PDB entry 8JIU | electron microscopy, 2.76 A resolution | chains A and N of the 6 polymer chains in the assembly

[Chain A]
Name: Guanine nucleotide-binding protein G(s) subunit alpha isoforms short
From: Homo sapiens
UniProtKB: P63092 (GNAS2_HUMAN); residues 1-394 here = UniProt positions 1-394
Sequence (394 residues; each row starts with the number of its first residue):
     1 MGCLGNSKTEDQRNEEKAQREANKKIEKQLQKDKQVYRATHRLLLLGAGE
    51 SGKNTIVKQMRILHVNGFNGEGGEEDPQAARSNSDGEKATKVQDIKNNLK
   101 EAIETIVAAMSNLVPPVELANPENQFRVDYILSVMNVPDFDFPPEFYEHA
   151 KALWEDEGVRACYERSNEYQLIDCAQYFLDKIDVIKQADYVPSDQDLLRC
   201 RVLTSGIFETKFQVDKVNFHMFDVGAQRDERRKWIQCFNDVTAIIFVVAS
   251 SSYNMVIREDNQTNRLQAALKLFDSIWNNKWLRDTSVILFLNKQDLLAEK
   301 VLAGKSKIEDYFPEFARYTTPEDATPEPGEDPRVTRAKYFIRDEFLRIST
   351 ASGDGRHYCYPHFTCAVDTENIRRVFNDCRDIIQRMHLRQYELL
Unresolved in the structure: 1-8, 59-206, 256-262
Construct notes: conflict Asn54 (Ser in P63092), Ala226 (Gly in P63092), Ala268 (Glu in P63092), Lys271 (Asn in P63092), Asp274 (Lys in P63092), Asp284 (Thr in P63092), Thr285 (Ile in P63092); variant Lys280 (Arg in P63092)

[Chain N]
Name: Nanobody 35
From: Escherichia coli
Notes: antibody fragment or engineered binder
Sequence (140 residues; numbered -1 to 138; the number before each row is that of its first residue; numbers below 1 keep their minus sign (Met-1 is residue -1)):
    -1 MAQVQLQESGGGLVQPGGSLRLSCAASGFTFSNYKMNWVRQAPGKGLEWV
    49 SDISQSGASISYTGSVKGRFTISRDNAKNTLYLQMNSLKPEDTAVYYCAR
    99 CPAPFTRDCFDVTSTTYAYRGQGTQVTVSSHHHHHHEPEA
Unresolved in the structure: -1 to 0, 129-138
Cystine bridges: Cys22-Cys96, Cys99-Cys107

[Chain A / chain N interface]
Residue-residue contacts - 28 pairs, chain A then chain N:
  Arg228(A) with Thr114(N)
  Asp229(A) with Thr111(N), hydrogen bond; Ser112(N); Thr113(N)
  Glu230(A) with Thr111(N), hydrogen bond; Thr113(N); Thr114(N); Tyr115(N)
  Arg232(A) with Pro100(N); Phe108(N); Tyr115(N)
  Thr263(A) with Lys43(N)
  Gln267(A) with Trp47(N); Thr61(N)
  Lys271(A) with Trp47(N); Asp50(N), salt bridge
  Ser275(A) with Asp106(N); Cys107(N), hydrogen bond (side chain-backbone); Phe108(N)
  Asn278(A) with Arg105(N); Asp106(N)
  Asn279(A) with Asp106(N)
  Arg283(A) with Arg105(N)
  Tyr311(A) with Gly62(N); Ser63(N)
  Pro313(A) with Gly62(N); Lys65(N)
  Ser352(A) with Arg105(N), hydrogen bond
Also at the interface, not in a pair above, chain A (19 interface residues in all): Asn264, Leu272, Asp274, Ile276, Asp310
Also at the interface, not in a pair above, chain N (19 interface residues in all): Glu46, Tyr117

[In short]
The chain A/chain N interface involves 19 residues from each chain; the contacts include 4 hydrogen bonds and
1 salt bridge. Polar pairs include Lys271(A)-Asp50(N), Asp229(A)-Thr111(N) and Glu230(A)-Thr111(N).
Chain A is Guanine nucleotide-binding protein G(s) subunit alpha isoforms short (Homo sapiens) and chain N is
Nanobody 35 (Escherichia coli); the structure, Cryo-EM structure of the GLP-1R/GCGR dual agonist
SAR425899-bound human GCGR-Gs complex, was determined by electron microscopy together with 8JIS, 8JIQ, 8JIP,
8JIR and 8JIT from the same study.
